PDB entry 4F0Y | X-ray diffraction, 2.56 A resolution | chains A and B

# Chain A (and B)
Molecule: Aminoglycoside N(6')-acetyltransferase type 1
Organism: Acinetobacter haemolyticus
Notes: EC 2.3.1.82; chain B of this document is another copy of the same molecule, construct and numbering; everything in this record applies to it too
UniProtKB: Q44057 (AAC6_ACIHA); residues 1-145 here = UniProt positions 1-145
Sequence (166 residues; numbered -20 to 145; the number before each row is that of its first residue; numbers below 1 keep their minus sign (Met-20 is residue -20)):
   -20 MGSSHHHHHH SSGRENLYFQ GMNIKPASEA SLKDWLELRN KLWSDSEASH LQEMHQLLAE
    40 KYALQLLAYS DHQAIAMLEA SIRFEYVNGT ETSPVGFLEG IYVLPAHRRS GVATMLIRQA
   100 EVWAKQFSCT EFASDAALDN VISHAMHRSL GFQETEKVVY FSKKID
Disordered / not traced: -20 to 0
Sequence notes: expression tag (-20 to 0)
Metal / ion sites: Mg2+ near Asp114 (its only coordinating residue here)
Curated features (UniProtKB/Swiss-Prot):
  - binding site (substrate): Trp22, Tyr65, Glu78, Asp114, Glu135
  - binding site (acetyl-CoA): Ile80 to Val82, Asn119

# How chain A and chain B interact
Pairs across the interface (105):
  Ile61(A) - Glu64(B)
  Arg62(A) - Glu64(B)
  Arg62(A) - Tyr65(B)
  Phe63(A) - Glu64(B)  hydrogen bond (backbone-side chain)
  Glu64(A) - Ile61(B)
  Glu64(A) - Arg62(B)
  Glu64(A) - Phe63(B)  hydrogen bond (side chain-backbone)
  Glu64(A) - Glu64(B)  hydrogen bond (side chain-backbone)
  Tyr65(A) - Arg62(B)
  Val66(A) - Tyr139(B)  hydrophobic
  Asn67(A) - Asp114(B)  hydrogen bond
  Asn67(A) - Tyr139(B)
  Glu100(A) - Lys142(B)  salt bridge
  Glu100(A) - Ile144(B)
  Lys104(A) - Ile144(B)
  Lys104(A) - Asp145(B)  salt bridge
  Cys108(A) - Ile144(B)
  Thr109(A) - Lys143(B)
  Thr109(A) - Ile144(B)  hydrogen bond (backbone-backbone)
  Glu110(A) - Ser141(B)  hydrogen bond
  Glu110(A) - Lys142(B)
  Glu110(A) - Ile144(B)
  Phe111(A) - Ser141(B)
  Phe111(A) - Lys142(B)  hydrogen bond (backbone-backbone)
  Phe111(A) - Ile144(B)  hydrophobic
  Ala112(A) - Phe140(B)
  Ser113(A) - Tyr139(B)
  Ser113(A) - Phe140(B)  hydrogen bond (backbone-backbone)
  Asp114(A) - Asn67(B)  hydrogen bond
  Asp114(A) - Val138(B)
  Ala115(A) - Val137(B)
  Ala115(A) - Val138(B)  hydrogen bond (backbone-backbone)
  Ala116(A) - Lys136(B)
  Leu117(A) - Leu117(B)  hydrophobic
  Leu117(A) - Lys136(B)  hydrogen bond (backbone-backbone)
  Leu117(A) - Val138(B)  hydrophobic
  His123(A) - Val138(B)
  His123(A) - Phe140(B)
  His126(A) - Phe140(B)
  Leu129(A) - Lys142(B)
  Gly130(A) - Lys142(B)
  Phe131(A) - Phe140(B)  hydrophobic
  Phe131(A) - Ser141(B)
  Phe131(A) - Lys142(B)
  Gln132(A) - Phe140(B)
  Gln132(A) - Ser141(B)  hydrogen bond (backbone-backbone)
  Glu133(A) - Val138(B)
  Glu133(A) - Tyr139(B)
  Glu133(A) - Phe140(B)
  Thr134(A) - Tyr139(B)  hydrogen bond (backbone-backbone)
  Thr134(A) - Phe140(B)
  Thr134(A) - Ser141(B)
  Glu135(A) - Val138(B)
  Glu135(A) - Tyr139(B)  hydrogen bond (backbone-backbone)
  Lys136(A) - Ala116(B)
  Lys136(A) - Leu117(B)  hydrogen bond (backbone-backbone)
  Lys136(A) - Val137(B)
  Val137(A) - Asp114(B)
  Val137(A) - Ala115(B)
  Val137(A) - Lys136(B)
  Val137(A) - Val137(B)  hydrogen bond (backbone-backbone)
  Val137(A) - Tyr139(B)  hydrophobic
  Val138(A) - Asp114(B)
  Val138(A) - Ala115(B)  hydrogen bond (backbone-backbone)
  Val138(A) - Ala116(B)
  Val138(A) - His123(B)
  Val138(A) - Glu133(B)
  Val138(A) - Glu135(B)
  Tyr139(A) - Asn67(B)
  Tyr139(A) - Ser113(B)
  Tyr139(A) - Asp114(B)
  Tyr139(A) - Glu133(B)
  Tyr139(A) - Thr134(B)  hydrogen bond (backbone-backbone)
  Tyr139(A) - Glu135(B)  hydrogen bond (backbone-backbone)
  Tyr139(A) - Val137(B)  hydrophobic
  Tyr139(A) - Tyr139(B)  hydrogen bond
  Phe140(A) - Ala112(B)
  Phe140(A) - Ser113(B)  hydrogen bond (backbone-backbone)
  Phe140(A) - Ala115(B)  hydrophobic
  Phe140(A) - His126(B)
  Phe140(A) - Phe131(B)  hydrophobic
  Phe140(A) - Gln132(B)
  Phe140(A) - Glu133(B)
  Phe140(A) - Thr134(B)
  Ser141(A) - Glu110(B)  hydrogen bond
  Ser141(A) - Phe111(B)
  Ser141(A) - Phe131(B)
  Ser141(A) - Gln132(B)  hydrogen bond (backbone-backbone)
  Ser141(A) - Thr134(B)
  Lys142(A) - Glu100(B)  salt bridge
  Lys142(A) - Glu110(B)
  Lys142(A) - Phe111(B)  hydrogen bond (backbone-backbone)
  Lys142(A) - Leu129(B)
  Lys142(A) - Gly130(B)
  Lys142(A) - Phe131(B)
  Lys143(A) - Glu70(B)  salt bridge
  Lys143(A) - Thr109(B)
  Lys143(A) - Glu110(B)  salt bridge
  Ile144(A) - Glu100(B)
  Ile144(A) - Lys104(B)
  Ile144(A) - Cys108(B)
  Ile144(A) - Thr109(B)  hydrogen bond (backbone-backbone)
  Ile144(A) - Glu110(B)
  Ile144(A) - Phe111(B)
  Asp145(A) - Lys104(B)  salt bridge
Other interface residues (no listed pair), chain A (40 interface residues in all): Phe76, Ile96
Other interface residues (no listed pair), chain B (41 interface residues in all): Val66, Phe76, Ala103

# Overview
The interface between chain A and chain B involves 40 residues on one side and 41 on the other; the contacts
include 25 hydrogen bonds and 6 salt bridges. Polar contacts include Glu100(A)-Lys142(B), Lys104(A)-Asp145(B)
and Lys143(A)-Glu70(B).
Chain A and chain B are both Aminoglycoside N(6')-acetyltransferase type 1 (Acinetobacter haemolyticus); the
structure, Crystal structure of aminoglycoside antibiotic 6'-N-acetyltransferase AAC(6')-IG from Acinetobacter
haemolyticus, apo, was determined by X-ray diffraction (same publication as 4EVY and 4E8O).
